PDB entry 7FIN | electron microscopy, 3.10 A resolution | chains B and G of the 6 polymer chains in the assembly

Chain B:
Name: Guanine nucleotide-binding protein G(I)/G(S)/G(T) subunit beta-1
Source organism: Rattus norvegicus
UniProt: P54311 (GBB1_RAT); numbering as in UniProt (aligned over 2-340)
Amino-acid sequence (371 residues; numbered -4 to 366; the number before each row is that of its first residue; numbers below 1 keep their minus sign (Met-4 is residue -4)):
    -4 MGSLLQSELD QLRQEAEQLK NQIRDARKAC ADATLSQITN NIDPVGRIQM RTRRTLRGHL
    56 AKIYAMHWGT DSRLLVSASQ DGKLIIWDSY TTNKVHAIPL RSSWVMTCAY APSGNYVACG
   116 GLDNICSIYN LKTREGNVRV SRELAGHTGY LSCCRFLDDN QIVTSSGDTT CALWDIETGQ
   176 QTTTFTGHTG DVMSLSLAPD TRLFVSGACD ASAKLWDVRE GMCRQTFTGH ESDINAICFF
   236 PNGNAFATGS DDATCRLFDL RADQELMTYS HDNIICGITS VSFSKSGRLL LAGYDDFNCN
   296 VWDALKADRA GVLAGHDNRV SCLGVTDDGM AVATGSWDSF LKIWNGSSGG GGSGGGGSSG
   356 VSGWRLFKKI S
Disordered / not traced: -4 to 2, 344-366
Sequence notes: initiating methionine (-4); expression tag (-3 to 1, 341-366)
Curated features (UniProtKB/Swiss-Prot):
  - modified residue: Ser2 (N-acetylserine), His266 (Phosphohistidine)

Chain G:
Name: Guanine nucleotide-binding protein G(I)/G(S)/G(O) subunit gamma-2
Source organism: Bos taurus
UniProt: P63212 (GBG2_BOVIN); residues 1-71 here = UniProt positions 1-71
Amino-acid sequence (71 residues; numbered 1 to 71; the number before each row is that of its first residue):
     1 MASNNTASIA QARKLVEQLK MEANIDRIKV SKAAADLMAY CEAHAKEDPL LTPVPASENP
    61 FREKKFFCAI L
Disordered / not traced: 1-5, 63-71
Curated features (UniProtKB/Swiss-Prot):
  - modified residue: Ala2 (N-acetylalanine), Cys68 (Cysteine methyl ester)
  - lipidation: Cys68 (S-geranylgeranyl cysteine)

Chain B / chain G interface:
Residue-residue contacts (75):
  Glu3(B) - Arg13(G)  salt bridge
  Leu4(B) - Ser8(G)
  Leu4(B) - Ile9(G)  hydrophobic
  Leu7(B) - Ile9(G)
  Leu7(B) - Ala12(G)  hydrophobic
  Leu7(B) - Arg13(G)
  Leu7(B) - Val16(G)
  Glu10(B) - Val16(G)
  Glu10(B) - Lys20(G)  salt bridge
  Ala11(B) - Leu19(G)
  Leu14(B) - Val16(G)
  Leu14(B) - Leu19(G)  hydrophobic
  Leu14(B) - Lys20(G)
  Lys15(B) - Leu19(G)
  Ile18(B) - Leu19(G)  hydrophobic
  Ala21(B) - Arg27(G)
  Ala24(B) - Lys29(G)  hydrogen bond (backbone-side chain)
  Cys25(B) - Arg27(G)
  Cys25(B) - Lys29(G)
  Cys25(B) - Val30(G)
  Ala26(B) - Val30(G)  hydrophobic
  Asp27(B) - Lys29(G)
  Asp27(B) - Val30(G)
  Asp27(B) - Ser31(G)  hydrogen bond
  Ala28(B) - Val30(G)
  Leu30(B) - Ala34(G)  hydrophobic
  Ile33(B) - Ala34(G)  hydrophobic
  Ile33(B) - Met38(G)
  Thr34(B) - Met38(G)
  Ile37(B) - Met38(G)  hydrophobic
  Val40(B) - Leu51(G)  hydrophobic
  Met45(B) - Leu50(G)  hydrophobic
  Arg48(B) - Phe61(G)
  Arg48(B) - Arg62(G)
  Arg49(B) - Pro60(G)
  Arg49(B) - Phe61(G)  hydrogen bond (side chain-backbone)
  Ser84(B) - Phe61(G)
  Tyr85(B) - Pro60(G)
  Tyr85(B) - Phe61(G)  hydrophobic
  Cys218(B) - Gln18(G)  hydrogen bond
  Cys218(B) - Glu22(G)
  Arg219(B) - Glu22(G)
  Thr221(B) - Glu22(G)  hydrogen bond
  Phe235(B) - Leu37(G)  hydrophobic
  Phe235(B) - Tyr40(G)  hydrophobic
  Phe235(B) - Cys41(G)  hydrophobic
  Pro236(B) - Tyr40(G)
  Asn237(B) - Leu37(G)
  Asn237(B) - Tyr40(G)
  Asp254(B) - Ala33(G)
  Arg256(B) - Arg27(G)
  Arg256(B) - Ile28(G)  hydrogen bond (backbone-backbone)
  Arg256(B) - Ala33(G)
  Arg256(B) - Asp36(G)  salt bridge
  Ala257(B) - Ile28(G)
  Asp258(B) - Ile25(G)
  Asp258(B) - Arg27(G)  salt bridge
  Gln259(B) - Val30(G)
  Leu261(B) - Val30(G)  hydrophobic
  Leu261(B) - Leu37(G)  hydrophobic
  Ser279(B) - Asp48(G)  hydrogen bond
  Ser279(B) - Leu50(G)
  Lys280(B) - Asp48(G)  hydrogen bond (backbone-side chain)
  Ser281(B) - Tyr40(G)
  Ser281(B) - His44(G)
  Ser281(B) - Asp48(G)  hydrogen bond (backbone-side chain)
  Leu284(B) - Leu50(G)  hydrophobic
  Asp323(B) - Pro49(G)
  Gly324(B) - Pro49(G)
  Gly324(B) - Leu50(G)
  Met325(B) - Asn59(G)
  Ala326(B) - Phe61(G)  hydrophobic
  Val327(B) - Leu50(G)  hydrophobic
  Asn340(B) - Asn59(G)  hydrogen bond
  Ser343(B) - Pro53(G)
Interface residues without a listed pair, chain B (56 interface residues in all): Ile43, Trp63, Gln220, Ala240, Gly282, Arg283, Leu286, Leu300, Ile338
Interface residues without a listed pair, chain G (36 interface residues in all): Ala23, Asp26, Glu47, Val54

Overview:
56 residues of chain B and 36 residues of chain G are in contact; the contacts include 10 hydrogen bonds and 4
salt bridges. Polar contacts include Glu3(B)-Arg13(G), Glu10(B)-Lys20(G) and Arg256(B)-Asp36(G).
Here chain B is Guanine nucleotide-binding protein G(I)/G(S)/G(T) subunit beta-1 (Rattus norvegicus) and chain
G is Guanine nucleotide-binding protein G(I)/G(S)/G(O) subunit gamma-2 (Bos taurus). Entry 7FIN (Cryo-EM
structure of the GIPR/GLP-1R/GCGR triagonist peptide 20-bound human GIPR-Gs complex) was determined by
electron microscopy together with 7FIM, 7FIY, 7V35, 7VAB, 7VBH and 7VBI from the same study.
